Entry 6NPR (X-ray diffraction, 2.37 A resolution); this record covers chains A and B of the 3 polymer chains in the assembly.

# Chain A
Name: H-2 class I histocompatibility antigen, D-D alpha chain
Source organism: Mus musculus
Reference sequence: P01900 (HA12_MOUSE); residues 2-277 here correspond to UniProt positions 26-301 (UniProt number = residue number + 24)
Sequence (276 residues; row label = number of the first residue in the row):
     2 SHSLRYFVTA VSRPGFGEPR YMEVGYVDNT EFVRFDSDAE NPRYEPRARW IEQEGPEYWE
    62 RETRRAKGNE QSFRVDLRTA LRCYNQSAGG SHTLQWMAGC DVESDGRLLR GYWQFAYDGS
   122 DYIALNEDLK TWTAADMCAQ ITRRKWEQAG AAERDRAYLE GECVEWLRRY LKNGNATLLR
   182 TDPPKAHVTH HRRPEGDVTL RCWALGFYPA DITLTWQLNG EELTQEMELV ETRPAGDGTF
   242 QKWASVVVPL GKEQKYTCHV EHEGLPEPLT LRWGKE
Not modelled in the structure: 276-277
Differences from the reference sequence: conflict Cys-84 (Tyr108 in P01900), Ser-121 (Cys145 in P01900), Cys-139 (Ala163 in P01900)
Cystine bridges: Cys-84/Cys-139, Cys-101/Cys-164, Cys-203/Cys-259
Swiss-Prot annotation at these positions:
  - region: Gly-275 to Glu-277 (Connecting peptide)
  - glycosylation (N-linked (GlcNAc...) asparagine): Asn-86, Asn-176
From the paper describing this entry:
  - mutagenesis - Y85C/A140C (15-fold): decreased binding to TAPBPR
  - mutagenesis - Y85C/A140C: unchanged stability

# Chain B
Name: Beta-2-microglobulin
Source organism: Homo sapiens
Reference sequence: P61769 (B2MG_HUMAN); residues 2-100 here correspond to UniProt positions 21-119 (UniProt number = residue number + 19)
Sequence (100 residues; each row starts with the number of its first residue):
     1 MIQRTPKIQV YSRHPAENGK SNFLNCYVSG FHPSDIEVDL LKNGERIEKV EHSDLSFSKD
    61 WSFYLLYYTE FTPTEKDEYA CRVNHVTLSQ PKIVKWDRDM
Differences from the reference sequence: initiating methionine (1)
Cystine bridges: Cys-26/Cys-81
Swiss-Prot annotation at these positions:
  - modified residue: Gln-3 (Pyrrolidone carboxylic acid)
  - glycosylation: Ile-2 (N-linked (Glc) (glycation) isoleucine), Lys-20 (N-linked (Glc) (glycation) lysine), Lys-42 (N-linked (Glc) (glycation) lysine), Lys-49 (N-linked (Glc) (glycation) lysine), Lys-59 (N-linked (Glc) (glycation) lysine), Lys-92 (N-linked (Glc) (glycation) lysine), Lys-95 (N-linked (Glc) (glycation) lysine)

# Chain A / chain B interface
Pairs across the interface - 58 pairs, chain A then chain B:
  Phe-8(A) / Ser-56(B)
  Phe-8(A) / Phe-57(B)
  Val-9(A) / Phe-57(B)
  Thr-10(A) / Phe-57(B)
  Thr-10(A) / Phe-63(B)
  Val-12(A) / Ser-34(B)
  Met-23(A) / Leu-55(B)  hydrophobic
  Val-25(A) / Leu-55(B)
  Tyr-27(A) / Ser-56(B)  hydrogen bond
  Tyr-27(A) / Tyr-64(B)  hydrogen bond
  Glu-32(A) / Asp-54(B)
  Arg-35(A) / Asp-54(B)  salt bridge
  Arg-48(A) / Asp-54(B)  salt bridge
  Tyr-85(A) / Met-1(B)  hydrophobic
  Gln-87(A) / Met-1(B)
  Gln-96(A) / His-32(B)  hydrogen bond
  Gln-96(A) / Phe-57(B)
  Gln-96(A) / Trp-61(B)  hydrogen bond (side chain-backbone)
  Gln-96(A) / Phe-63(B)
  Trp-97(A) / Phe-57(B)
  Gln-115(A) / Trp-61(B)
  Phe-116(A) / Trp-61(B)
  Ala-117(A) / Trp-61(B)  hydrophobic
  Asp-119(A) / Met-1(B)
  Asp-119(A) / Ile-2(B)  hydrogen bond (backbone-backbone)
  Asp-119(A) / His-32(B)
  Gly-120(A) / Ile-2(B)
  Gly-120(A) / His-32(B)
  Ser-121(A) / Met-1(B)  hydrogen bond (side chain-backbone)
  Ser-121(A) / Ile-2(B)
  Asp-122(A) / Trp-61(B)  hydrogen bond
  Thr-190(A) / Asp-99(B)  hydrogen bond
  Arg-202(A) / Asp-99(B)  hydrogen bond (side chain-backbone)
  Arg-202(A) / Met-100(B)
  Trp-204(A) / Asp-99(B)  hydrogen bond
  Trp-204(A) / Met-100(B)
  Leu-206(A) / Pro-15(B)
  Val-231(A) / Gln-9(B)
  Glu-232(A) / Lys-7(B)
  Glu-232(A) / Gln-9(B)  hydrogen bond (backbone-side chain)
  Glu-232(A) / Tyr-27(B)
  Glu-232(A) / Ser-29(B)  hydrogen bond
  Arg-234(A) / Gln-9(B)  hydrogen bond
  Arg-234(A) / Tyr-11(B)
  Arg-234(A) / Tyr-27(B)
  Arg-234(A) / Met-100(B)  hydrogen bond (side chain-backbone)
  Pro-235(A) / Tyr-11(B)  hydrogen bond (backbone-side chain)
  Pro-235(A) / Asn-25(B)
  Pro-235(A) / Tyr-27(B)
  Ala-236(A) / Arg-13(B)  hydrogen bond (backbone-side chain)
  Ala-236(A) / Asn-25(B)  hydrogen bond (backbone-side chain)
  Gly-237(A) / Arg-13(B)  hydrogen bond (backbone-side chain)
  Gly-237(A) / Leu-66(B)
  Asp-238(A) / Arg-13(B)
  Gln-242(A) / Tyr-11(B)
  Gln-242(A) / Ser-12(B)  hydrogen bond (side chain-backbone)
  Gln-242(A) / Arg-13(B)  hydrogen bond (side chain-backbone)
  Trp-244(A) / Met-100(B)
Interface residues without a listed pair, chain A (38 interface residues in all): Thr-94, Met-98, Tyr-118, Thr-233
Interface residues without a listed pair, chain B (26 interface residues in all): His-14, Pro-33, Asp-60

# Summary
38 residues of chain A and 26 residues of chain B are in contact; the contacts include 20 hydrogen bonds and 2
salt bridges. Polar contacts include Arg-35(A)/Asp-54(B), Arg-48(A)/Asp-54(B) and Tyr-27(A)/Ser-56(B). From
the paper: Y85C/A140C of chain A reduce binding to TAPBPR; Y85C/A140C of chain A leave stability unchanged.
Here chain A is H-2 class I histocompatibility antigen, D-D alpha chain (Mus musculus) and chain B is
Beta-2-microglobulin (Homo sapiens). Entry 6NPR (Crystal structure of H-2Dd with C84-C139 disulfide in complex
with gp120 derived peptide P18-I10) was determined by X-ray diffraction.
